6JD7 - chains A and B; structure by X-ray diffraction, 2.45 A resolution.

# Chain A (and B)
Molecule: AcrIIC2
Source organism: Neisseria meningitidis 8013
Notes: chain B of this document is another copy of the same molecule, construct and numbering; everything in this record applies to it too
Reference sequence: A0A3E2QCQ3 (A0A3E2QCQ3_NEIME); numbering as in UniProt (aligned over 1-123)
Amino-acid sequence (124 residues; row label = number of the first residue in the row; numbering starts at 0):
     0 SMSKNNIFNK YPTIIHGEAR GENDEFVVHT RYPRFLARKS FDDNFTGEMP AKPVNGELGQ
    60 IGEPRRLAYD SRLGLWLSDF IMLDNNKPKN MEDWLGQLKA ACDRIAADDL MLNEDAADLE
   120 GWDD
Unresolved in the structure: 118-123 (chain B: 0, 118-123)
Construct notes: expression tag (0)
Reported in the primary citation:
  - mutagenesis - E17A, E24A, D108A: unchanged stability

# How chain A and chain B interact
Pairs across the interface (55):
  Lys-3(A) with Ile-80(B); Met-81(B), hydrogen bond (side chain-backbone); Asn-84(B)
  Ile-6(A) with Ile-80(B), hydrophobic
  Phe-7(A) with Leu-35(B), hydrophobic; Ile-80(B)
  Lys-9(A) with Arg-37(B), hydrogen bond (backbone-side chain); Asp-78(B), salt bridge
  Tyr-10(A) with Phe-25(B), hydrophobic; Leu-35(B), hydrogen bond (side chain-backbone); Ala-36(B); Arg-37(B), hydrogen bond (side chain-backbone); Ser-77(B); Asp-78(B), hydrogen bond (side chain-backbone); Ile-80(B), hydrophobic
  Pro-11(A) with Ala-18(B), hydrophobic; Phe-25(B), hydrophobic
  Ile-13(A) with Ala-18(B)
  Ile-14(A) with Gly-16(B); Glu-17(B); Phe-25(B), hydrophobic
  His-15(A) with His-15(B); Gly-16(B); Glu-17(B), hydrogen bond (backbone-backbone)
  Gly-16(A) with Ile-14(B); His-15(B); Gly-16(B)
  Glu-17(A) with Ile-14(B); His-15(B), hydrogen bond (backbone-backbone)
  Ala-18(A) with Pro-11(B), hydrophobic; Ile-13(B)
  Arg-19(A) with Asp-107(B), salt bridge; Met-110(B); Asp-114(B), salt bridge
  Phe-25(A) with Tyr-10(B), hydrophobic; Pro-11(B), hydrophobic
  Val-27(A) with Val-27(B), hydrophobic
  Leu-35(A) with Phe-7(B), hydrophobic; Tyr-10(B), hydrogen bond (backbone-side chain)
  Ala-36(A) with Tyr-10(B)
  Arg-37(A) with Lys-9(B), hydrogen bond (side chain-backbone); Tyr-10(B), hydrogen bond (backbone-side chain)
  Ser-77(A) with Tyr-10(B)
  Asp-78(A) with Lys-9(B), salt bridge; Tyr-10(B), hydrogen bond (backbone-side chain)
  Ile-80(A) with Ile-6(B), hydrophobic; Phe-7(B); Tyr-10(B), hydrophobic
  Met-81(A) with Lys-3(B), hydrogen bond (backbone-side chain)
  Asp-83(A) with Lys-3(B), hydrogen bond (backbone-side chain)
  Asn-84(A) with Lys-3(B); Asn-84(B), hydrogen bond
  Asp-107(A) with Arg-19(B), salt bridge
  Met-110(A) with Arg-19(B)
  Asp-114(A) with Arg-19(B), salt bridge
Also at the interface, not in a pair above, chain A (31 interface residues in all): Glu-21, Thr-29, Leu-82, Leu-111
Also at the interface, not in a pair above, chain B (31 interface residues in all): Glu-21, Thr-29, Leu-82, Asp-83, Leu-111

# Overview
The chain A/chain B interface involves 31 residues from each chain; the contacts include 14 hydrogen bonds and
6 salt bridges. Polar pairs include Lys-9(A)/Asp-78(B), Arg-19(A)/Asp-107(B) and Arg-19(A)/Asp-114(B). From
the paper: E17A, E24A and D108A of chain A leave stability unchanged.
Both chains are AcrIIC2 (Neisseria meningitidis 8013). Entry 6JD7 (Crystal structure of anti-CRISPR protein
AcrIIC2 dimer) was determined by X-ray diffraction (same publication as 6N05, 6JDJ and 6JDX).
